PDB entry 9GM5 | electron microscopy, 3.70 A resolution | chains 4 and 6 of the 15 polymer chains in the assembly

== Chain 4 ==
Protein: DNA replication licensing factor MCM4
From: Saccharomyces cerevisiae
Notes: EC 3.6.4.12
Reference sequence: P30665 (MCM4_YEAST); numbering as in UniProt (aligned over 1-933)
Sequence (933 residues; each row starts with the number of its first residue):
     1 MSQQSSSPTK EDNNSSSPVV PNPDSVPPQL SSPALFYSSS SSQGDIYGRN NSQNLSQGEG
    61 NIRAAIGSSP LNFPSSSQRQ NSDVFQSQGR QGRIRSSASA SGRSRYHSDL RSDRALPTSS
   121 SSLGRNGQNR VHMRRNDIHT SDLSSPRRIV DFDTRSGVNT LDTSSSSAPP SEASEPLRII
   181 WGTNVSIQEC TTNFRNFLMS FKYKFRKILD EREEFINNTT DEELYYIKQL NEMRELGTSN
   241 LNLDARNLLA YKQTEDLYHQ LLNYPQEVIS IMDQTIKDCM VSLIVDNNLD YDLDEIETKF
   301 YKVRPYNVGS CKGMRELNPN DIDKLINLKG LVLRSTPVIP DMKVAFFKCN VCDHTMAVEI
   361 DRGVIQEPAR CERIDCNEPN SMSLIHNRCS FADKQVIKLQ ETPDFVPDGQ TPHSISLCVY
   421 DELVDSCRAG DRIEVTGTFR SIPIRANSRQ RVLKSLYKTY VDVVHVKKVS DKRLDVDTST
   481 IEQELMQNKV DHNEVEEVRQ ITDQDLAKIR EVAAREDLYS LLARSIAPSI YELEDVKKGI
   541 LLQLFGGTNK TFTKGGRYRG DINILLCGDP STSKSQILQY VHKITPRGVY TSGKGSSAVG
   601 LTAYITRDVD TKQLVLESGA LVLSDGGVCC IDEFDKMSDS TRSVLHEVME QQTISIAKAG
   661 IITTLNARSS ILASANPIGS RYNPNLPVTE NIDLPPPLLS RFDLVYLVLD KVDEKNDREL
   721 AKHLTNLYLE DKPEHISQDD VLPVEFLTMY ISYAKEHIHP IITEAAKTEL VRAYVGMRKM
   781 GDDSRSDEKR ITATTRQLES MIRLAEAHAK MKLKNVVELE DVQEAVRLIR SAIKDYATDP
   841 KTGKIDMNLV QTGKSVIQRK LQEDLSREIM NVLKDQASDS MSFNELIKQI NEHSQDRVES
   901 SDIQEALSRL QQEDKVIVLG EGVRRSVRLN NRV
Disordered / not traced: 1-181, 205-219, 405-412, 444-456, 470-500, 552-557, 731-741, 782-791, 850-853, 893-902, 916-933
Metal / ion sites: Zn2+: Cys349, Cys352, Cys371, Cys376
Small-molecule neighbours:
  - ADP (adenosine-5'-diphosphate), molecule 1: Ser529, Ile530, Pro570, Ser571, Thr572, Ser573, Lys574, Ser575, Gln576, Leu720, Leu724
  - ADP, molecule 2: Glu650, Arg701, Thr795, Arg796, Glu799
Swiss-Prot annotation at these positions:
  - motif: Ser700 to Asp703 (Arginine finger)
  - binding site (ATP): Gly568 to Ser575
  - modified residue (Phosphoserine): Ser52, Ser56, Ser69
  - mutagenesis: Lys574 (K574A: Loss of MCM2-7 complex helicase activity)

== Chain 6 ==
Protein: DNA replication licensing factor MCM6
From: Saccharomyces cerevisiae
Notes: EC 3.6.4.12
Reference sequence: P53091 (MCM6_YEAST); residues 1-1017 here = UniProt positions 1-1017
Sequence (1017 residues; each row starts with the number of its first residue):
     1 MSSPFPADTP SSNRPSNSSP PPSSIGAGFG SSSGLDSQIG SRLHFPSSSQ PHVSNSQTGP
    61 FVNDSTQFSS QRLQTDGSAT NDMEGNEPAR SFKSRALNHV KKVDDVTGEK VREAFEQFLE
   121 DFSVQSTDTG EVEKVYRAQI EFMKIYDLNT IYIDYQHLSM RENGALAMAI SEQYYRFLPF
   181 LQKGLRRVVR KYAPELLNTS DSLKRSEGDE GQADEDEQQD DDMNGSSLPR DSGSSAAPGN
   241 GTSAMATRSI TTSTSPEQTE RVFQISFFNL PTVHRIRDIR SEKIGSLLSI SGTVTRTSEV
   301 RPELYKASFT CDMCRAIVDN VEQSFKYTEP TFCPNPSCEN RAFWTLNVTR SRFLDWQKVR
   361 IQENANEIPT GSMPRTLDVI LRGDSVERAK PGDRCKFTGV EIVVPDVTQL GLPGVKPSST
   421 LDTRGISKTT EGLNSGVTGL RSLGVRDLTY KISFLACHVI SIGSNIGASS PDANSNNRET
   481 ELQMAANLQA NNVYQDNERD QEVFLNSLSS DEINELKEMV KDEHIYDKLV RSIAPAVFGH
   541 EAVKKGILLQ MLGGVHKSTV EGIKLRGDIN ICVVGDPSTS KSQFLKYVVG FAPRSVYTSG
   601 KASSAAGLTA AVVRDEEGGD YTIEAGALML ADNGICCIDE FDKMDISDQV AIHEAMEQQT
   661 ISIAKAGIHA TLNARTSILA AANPVGGRYN RKLSLRGNLN MTAPIMSRFD LFFVILDDCN
   721 EKIDTELASH IVDLHMKRDE AIEPPFSAEQ LRRYIKYART FKPILTKEAR SYLVEKYKEL
   781 RKDDAQGFSR SSYRITVRQL ESMIRLSEAI ARANCVDEIT PSFIAEAYDL LRQSIIRVDV
   841 DDVEMDEEFD NIESQSHAAS GNNDDNDDGT GSGVITSEPP ADIEEGQSEA TARPGTSEKK
   901 KTTVTYDKYV SMMNMIVRKI AEVDREGAEE LTAVDIVDWY LLQKENDLGS LAEYWEERRL
   961 AFKVIKRLVK DRILMEIHGT RHNLRDLENE ENENNKTVYV IHPNCEVLDQ LEPQDSS
Disordered / not traced: 1-99, 124-133, 201-259, 421-444, 464-499, 738-744, 786-792, 835-902, 979-995, 1005-1017
Metal / ion sites: Zn2+: Cys311, Cys314, Cys333, Cys338
Small-molecule neighbours:
  - ADP (adenosine-5'-diphosphate), molecule 1: Ala536, Val537, Phe538, Asp576, Pro577, Ser578, Thr579, Ser580, Lys581, Ser582, Gln583, Asp639, Glu640, Asn683, Leu727, Ile731, Leu734
  - ADP, molecule 2: Leu565, Glu657, Gln658, Val797, Arg798, Glu801
Swiss-Prot annotation at these positions:
  - motif: Ser707 to Asp710 (Arginine finger)
  - binding site (ATP): Gly575 to Ser582
  - modified residue: Ser78 (Phosphoserine), Ser249 (Phosphoserine), Ser372 (Phosphoserine), Thr766 (Phosphothreonine)
  - mutagenesis: Lys581 (K581A: Loss of MCM2-7 complex helicase activity)

== Chain 4 / chain 6 interface ==
Residue-residue contacts (97):
  Val338(4) - Ile279(6)
  Val338(4) - Arg280(6)
  Val338(4) - Ile452(6)
  Pro340(4) - Ile452(6)
  Asp341(4) - Pro417(6)
  Met342(4) - Leu448(6)  hydrophobic
  Asn350(4) - Thr331(6)
  Val351(4) - Lys102(6)
  Cys352(4) - Lys102(6)
  Cys352(4) - Val103(6)  hydrogen bond (backbone-backbone)
  Asp353(4) - Lys102(6)
  Asp353(4) - Val103(6)
  His354(4) - Val103(6)
  Gly363(4) - Pro417(6)
  Gly363(4) - Ser418(6)  hydrogen bond (backbone-backbone)
  Val364(4) - Ser418(6)
  Ile365(4) - Ser418(6)  hydrogen bond (backbone-backbone)
  Ile365(4) - Ser419(6)
  Ile365(4) - Thr420(6)
  Ile365(4) - Leu448(6)  hydrophobic
  Gln366(4) - Thr420(6)
  Glu367(4) - Arg446(6)  salt bridge
  Arg373(4) - Lys101(6)  hydrogen bond (side chain-backbone)
  Arg373(4) - Val103(6)
  Glu378(4) - Arg341(6)  salt bridge
  Ile385(4) - Tyr175(6)  hydrophobic
  His386(4) - Lys326(6)
  His386(4) - Tyr450(6)
  Asn387(4) - Tyr175(6)
  Asn387(4) - Phe325(6)
  Asn387(4) - Ile402(6)
  Asn387(4) - Val403(6)  hydrogen bond (side chain-backbone)
  Arg388(4) - Arg176(6)
  Phe391(4) - Ser281(6)
  Phe391(4) - Ile284(6)  hydrophobic
  Phe391(4) - Tyr450(6)  hydrophobic
  Ala392(4) - Ser281(6)
  Asp393(4) - Arg280(6)
  Asp393(4) - Ser281(6)  hydrogen bond
  Lys394(4) - Pro413(6)  hydrogen bond (side chain-backbone)
  Cys418(4) - Pro413(6)  hydrophobic
  Val424(4) - Arg280(6)
  Asp425(4) - Arg280(6)  salt bridge
  Ile442(4) - Val415(6)  hydrophobic
  Lys458(4) - Gly411(6)  hydrogen bond (side chain-backbone)
  Tyr460(4) - Pro413(6)  hydrophobic
  Tyr460(4) - Gly414(6)
  Lys550(4) - His735(6)  hydrogen bond (side chain-backbone)
  Lys550(4) - Lys737(6)
  Thr551(4) - Lys737(6)  hydrogen bond (backbone-side chain)
  Tyr558(4) - His735(6)
  Ile605(4) - Met373(6)  hydrophobic
  Lys612(4) - Thr376(6)  hydrogen bond (backbone-side chain)
  Gln613(4) - Pro374(6)
  Gln613(4) - Arg375(6)
  Leu614(4) - Met373(6)
  Ser643(4) - Lys601(6)
  Glu650(4) - Ser582(6)
  Ser655(4) - Tyr597(6)
  Ser655(4) - Ala602(6)
  Ile656(4) - Ala602(6)  hydrophobic
  Ala657(4) - Thr598(6)
  Ala657(4) - Ala602(6)
  Ala657(4) - Ser603(6)
  Ala657(4) - Ser604(6)
  Lys658(4) - Ala602(6)  hydrogen bond (side chain-backbone)
  Lys658(4) - Gly607(6)
  Gly660(4) - Glu624(6)
  Ile662(4) - Ala627(6)
  Ile662(4) - Leu630(6)  hydrophobic
  Thr663(4) - Ser372(6)
  Thr663(4) - Met373(6)  hydrogen bond
  Thr664(4) - Thr370(6)
  Thr664(4) - Gly371(6)  hydrogen bond (backbone-backbone)
  Leu665(4) - Met373(6)  hydrophobic
  Asn666(4) - Thr370(6)  hydrogen bond (side chain-backbone)
  Asn666(4) - Gly371(6)
  Pro696(4) - Arg688(6)
  Pro697(4) - Pro577(6)  hydrophobic
  Ile762(4) - Met736(6)
  Lys767(4) - Asp733(6)  salt bridge
  Lys767(4) - Met736(6)
  Leu770(4) - Val732(6)  hydrophobic
  Val775(4) - Thr725(6)
  Arg778(4) - Asp717(6)  salt bridge
  Arg778(4) - Asp718(6)  hydrogen bond (side chain-backbone)
  Arg778(4) - Cys719(6)
  Arg778(4) - Asp724(6)  salt bridge
  Lys779(4) - Glu721(6)  salt bridge
  Thr792(4) - Arg688(6)
  Thr794(4) - Ser578(6)
  Thr795(4) - Ser578(6)
  Thr795(4) - Ile731(6)
  Arg796(4) - Pro577(6)
  Leu798(4) - Ala728(6)  hydrophobic
  Leu798(4) - Ile731(6)  hydrophobic
  Ile802(4) - Val732(6)  hydrophobic
Interface residues without a listed pair, chain 4 (77 interface residues in all): Ile339, Ile360, Asp375, Leu384, Val396, Arg428, Asp610, Glu647, Gln651, Thr653, Ala659, Ser700, Val771, Tyr774
Interface residues without a listed pair, chain 6 (78 interface residues in all): Val100, Arg277, Arg360, Asp378, Glu401, Thr408, Gln409, Leu412, Lys586, Val596, Ser599, Gly626, Gly686, Gly687, Leu727, Ser729, Leu734

== In short ==
The interface between chain 4 and chain 6 involves 77 residues on one side and 78 on the other; the contacts
include 16 hydrogen bonds and 7 salt bridges. Polar contacts include Glu367(4)-Arg446(6), Glu378(4)-Arg341(6)
and Asp425(4)-Arg280(6).
Chain 4 is DNA replication licensing factor MCM4 and chain 6 is DNA replication licensing factor MCM6, both
from Saccharomyces cerevisiae; the structure, OCCM maturation intermediate stalled with an Arginine Finger
mutation in Mcm5: Conformer 1, was determined by electron microscopy, deposited together with 9GJP and 9GJW.
